Entry 3KPE (X-ray diffraction, 1.47 A resolution); this record covers chains A and B.

[Chain A]
Protein: Fusion glycoprotein F0
Organism: Human respiratory syncytial virus
Notes: fragment: proteinase K-resistant core of heptad repeat 1
UniProt: P03420 (FUS_HRSVA); residue numbers follow UniProt; this construct covers 159-209
Amino-acid sequence (51 residues; row label = number of the first residue in the row):
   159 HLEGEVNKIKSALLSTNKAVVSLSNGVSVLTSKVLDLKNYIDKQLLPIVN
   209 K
Disordered / not traced: 208-209
Residues lining bound ligands: tmc353121 (TM3; 2-[[6-[[[2-(3-hydroxypropyl)-5-methylphenyl]amino]methyl]-2-[[3-(4-morpholinyl)propyl]amino]-1H-benzimidazol-1-yl]methyl]-6-methyl-3-pyridinol): D194, L195, K196, N197, Y198, D200, K201, Q202
From the paper describing this entry:
  - binding site for tmc353121: Y198, D200
  - conformationally variable residues (side-chain flip): D200
  - mutagenesis - Y198A (approximately 50%): decreased binding to [125I]TMC429962
  - mutagenesis - K191A, K196A: unchanged binding to [125I]TMC429962

[Chain B]
Protein: Fusion glycoprotein F0
Organism: Human respiratory syncytial virus
Notes: fragment: proteinase K-resistant core of heptad repeat 2
UniProt: P03420 (FUS_HRSVA); numbering as in UniProt (aligned over 482-520)
Amino-acid sequence (39 residues; each row starts with the number of its first residue):
   482 VFPSDEFDASISQVNEKINQSLAFIRKSDELLHNVNAGK
Disordered / not traced: 482, 518-520
Residues lining bound ligands: tmc353121 (TM3; 2-[[6-[[[2-(3-hydroxypropyl)-5-methylphenyl]amino]methyl]-2-[[3-(4-morpholinyl)propyl]amino]-1H-benzimidazol-1-yl]methyl]-6-methyl-3-pyridinol): S485, D486, E487, F488
UniProt features mapped onto this chain:
  - glycosylation: N500 (N-linked (GlcNAc...) asparagine)
From the paper describing this entry:
  - binding site for tmc353121: D486, E487
  - conformationally variable residues (register shift, side-chain flip): D486, E487
  - mutagenesis - D486N: decreased binding to [125I]TMC429962

[Interface between chain A and chain B]
Contacting residue pairs - 32 pairs, chain A then chain B:
  E163(A) with N515(B); V516(B); N517(B), hydrogen bond (side chain-backbone)
  K166(A) with L512(B); N515(B), hydrogen bond (side chain-backbone); V516(B)
  I167(A) with L513(B), hydrophobic
  A170(A) with S509(B), hydrogen bond (backbone-side chain); L512(B); L513(B), hydrophobic
  S173(A) with F505(B), hydrogen bond (side chain-backbone); K508(B); S509(B)
  T174(A) with S509(B), hydrogen bond
  K176(A) with F505(B)
  A177(A) with S502(B), hydrogen bond (backbone-side chain); F505(B); I506(B), hydrophobic
  S180(A) with K498(B), hydrogen bond (side chain-backbone); Q501(B); S502(B), hydrogen bond (side chain-backbone); F505(B)
  L181(A) with S502(B)
  G184(A) with V495(B); K498(B)
  V187(A) with S491(B); Q494(B); V495(B), hydrophobic
  L188(A) with V495(B)
  K191(A) with F488(B); S491(B)
  L195(A) with F488(B), hydrophobic
Other interface residues (no listed pair), chain A (17 interface residues in all): S169, N183
Other interface residues (no listed pair), chain B (18 interface residues in all): I492, I499

[Overview]
The interface between chain A and chain B involves 17 residues on one side and 18 on the other, with 8
hydrogen bonds. Polar pairs include E163(A)-N517(B), K166(A)-N515(B) and A170(A)-S509(B). The paper reports a
binding site for tmc353121 at Y198(A), D200(A) and D486(B) among others; Y198A of chain A reduces binding to
[125I]TMC429962; 4 substitutions were tested in all.
Chain A is Fusion glycoprotein F0 and chain B is Fusion glycoprotein F0, both from Human respiratory syncytial
virus; the structure, Solution structure of the respiratory syncytial virus (RSV)six-helix bundle complexed
with TMC353121, a small-moleucule inhibitor of ..., was determined by X-ray diffraction.
